Entry 7BON (X-ray diffraction, 1.48 A resolution); this record covers chain A.

[Chain A]
Molecule: Ferritin light chain
From: Equus caballus
Reference sequence: P02791 (FRIL_HORSE); residues 1-174 here correspond to UniProt positions 2-175 (UniProt number = residue number + 1)
Sequence (174 residues; each row starts with the number of its first residue):
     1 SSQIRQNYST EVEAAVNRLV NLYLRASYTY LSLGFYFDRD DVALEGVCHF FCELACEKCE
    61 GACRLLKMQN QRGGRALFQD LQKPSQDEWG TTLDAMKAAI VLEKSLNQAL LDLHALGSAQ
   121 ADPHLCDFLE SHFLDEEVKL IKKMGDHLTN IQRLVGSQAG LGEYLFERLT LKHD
Disordered / not traced: 1, 173-174
Construct notes: engineered mutation C52 (Arg53 in P02791), C56 (Glu57 in P02791), C59 (Arg60 in P02791), C63 (Glu64 in P02791)
Curated features (UniProtKB/Swiss-Prot):
  - region: E53 to A55, E57, K58, E60 (Catalytic site for iron oxidation)
  - binding site (Fe cation): E53, E57, E60
  - modified residue: S1 (N-acetylserine)
Ion coordination: Cd2+ site 1 near E11 (its only coordinating residue here); Cd2+ site 2: D38, E45, C48; Cd2+ site 3: E45, H49; Cd2+ site 4: C48, C52; Cd2+ site 5: H49, E53; Cd2+ site 6: E57, E60; Cd2+ site 7: C59, C63; Cd2+ site 8 near E60 (its only coordinating residue here); Cd2+ site 9 near C63 (its only coordinating residue here); Cd2+ site 10 near D80 (its only coordinating residue here); Cd2+ site 11 near H114 (its only coordinating residue here); Cd2+ site 12 near E130 (its only coordinating residue here); 1 more Cd2+ sites not listed

[In short]
The Cd2+ site 2 is built by D38, E45 and C48. E45 and H49 form the Cd2+ site 3. From UniProt: 3 Fe
cation-binding residues.
Chain A is Ferritin light chain (Equus caballus); the structure, Crystal structure of recombinant horse spleen
apo-R52C/E56C/R59C/E63C-Fr, was determined by X-ray diffraction together with 7BOM from the same study.
